PDB entry 1GQB | X-ray diffraction, 1.80 A resolution | chain A

Chain A:
Name: Cation-independent mannose-6-phosphate receptor
Source organism: Homo sapiens
Notes: fragment: igf-ii-binding domain, repeat 11, residues 1508-1650
Reference sequence: P11717 (MPRI_HUMAN); residues 1-143 here correspond to UniProt positions 1508-1650 (UniProt number = residue number + 1507)
Sequence (143 residues; each row starts with the number of its first residue):
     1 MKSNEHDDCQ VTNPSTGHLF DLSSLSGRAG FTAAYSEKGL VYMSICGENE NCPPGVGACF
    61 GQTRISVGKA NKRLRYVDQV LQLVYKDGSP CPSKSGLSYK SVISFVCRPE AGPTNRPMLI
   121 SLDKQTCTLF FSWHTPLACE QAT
Unresolved in the structure: 1-5, 111-114, 141-143
Disulfides: C9-C46, C52-C59, C91-C127, C107-C139

Overview:
Chain A is Cation-independent mannose-6-phosphate receptor (Homo sapiens); the structure, Human mir-receptor,
repeat 11, was determined by X-ray diffraction (same publication as 1E6F).
